PDB entry 5N5Q | X-ray diffraction, 2.53 A resolution | chains A and B

# Chain A (and B)
Name: Transthyretin
Organism: Homo sapiens
Notes: chain B of this document is another copy of the same molecule, construct and numbering; everything in this record applies to it too
UniProtKB: P02766 (TTHY_HUMAN); residues 10-125 here correspond to UniProt positions 30-145 (UniProt number = residue number + 20)
Amino-acid sequence (116 residues; row label = number of the first residue in the row):
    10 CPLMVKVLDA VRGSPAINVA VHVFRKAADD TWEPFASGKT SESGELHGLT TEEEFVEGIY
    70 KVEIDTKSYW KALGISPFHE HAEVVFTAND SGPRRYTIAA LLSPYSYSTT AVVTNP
Swiss-Prot annotation at these positions:
  - binding site (L-thyroxine): Lys15, Glu54, Ser117
  - modified residue: Cys10 (Sulfocysteine), Glu42 (4-carboxyglutamate), Ser52 (Phosphoserine)
  - glycosylation: Asn98 (N-linked (GlcNAc...) asparagine)
Metal / ion sites: Fe ion near Glu51 (its only coordinating residue here)
Reported in the primary citation:
  - Fe ion coordination: Glu51
  - Fe ion coordination: Glu51, Glu54
  - conformationally variable residues (loop rearrangement): Glu72 to Glu92

# Chain A / chain B interface
Pairs across the interface (27; chain A residue first):
  Phe87(A) - Val94(B)
  Phe87(A) - Phe95(B)  hydrophobic
  Phe87(A) - Tyr105(B)  hydrophobic
  Phe87(A) - Ile107(B)  hydrophobic
  Phe87(A) - Ala120(B)  hydrophobic
  His88(A) - Val93(B)
  His88(A) - Val94(B)
  His88(A) - Thr118(B)
  Glu89(A) - Val94(B)  hydrogen bond (backbone-backbone)
  Glu92(A) - Glu92(B)
  Val94(A) - His88(B)
  Phe95(A) - His88(B)
  Thr96(A) - His88(B)
  Tyr114(A) - Thr119(B)
  Tyr114(A) - Ala120(B)  hydrogen bond (backbone-backbone)
  Ser115(A) - Thr118(B)  hydrogen bond (side chain-backbone)
  Ser115(A) - Thr119(B)  hydrogen bond
  Tyr116(A) - Tyr116(B)
  Tyr116(A) - Ser117(B)  hydrogen bond (backbone-side chain)
  Tyr116(A) - Thr118(B)  hydrogen bond (backbone-backbone)
  Ser117(A) - Tyr116(B)
  Ser117(A) - Ser117(B)
  Thr118(A) - Ser115(B)  hydrogen bond (backbone-side chain)
  Thr118(A) - Tyr116(B)  hydrogen bond (backbone-backbone)
  Thr119(A) - Tyr114(B)
  Thr119(A) - Ser115(B)  hydrogen bond
  Ala120(A) - Tyr114(B)  hydrogen bond (backbone-backbone)
Other interface residues (no listed pair), chain A (15 interface residues in all): Val122
Other interface residues (no listed pair), chain B (15 interface residues in all): Val122

# Overview
The chain A/chain B interface involves 15 residues from each chain; the contacts include 10 hydrogen bonds.
Polar contacts include Ser115(A)-Thr118(B), Ser115(A)-Thr119(B) and Tyr116(A)-Ser117(B). UniProt lists 3
L-thyroxine-binding residues on chain A. From the paper: Fe ion coordination by Glu51(A) and Glu54(A);
conformational variability at Glu72(A).
Chain A and chain B are both Transthyretin (Homo sapiens); the structure, Human TTR altered conformation from
soaking in iron chloride, was determined by X-ray diffraction together with 5N7C and 5N62 from the same study.
